PDB entry 2V7W | X-ray diffraction, 1.90 A resolution | chains A and C of the 3 polymer chains in the assembly

Chain A (and C):
Protein: 5'-fluoro-5'-deoxyadenosine synthase
Organism: Streptomyces cattleya
Notes: EC 2.5.1.63; chain C of this document is another copy of the same molecule, construct and numbering; everything in this record applies to it too
Reference sequence: Q70GK9 (Q70GK9_STRCT); residue numbers follow UniProt; this construct covers 1-299
Amino-acid sequence (299 residues; row label = number of the first residue in the row):
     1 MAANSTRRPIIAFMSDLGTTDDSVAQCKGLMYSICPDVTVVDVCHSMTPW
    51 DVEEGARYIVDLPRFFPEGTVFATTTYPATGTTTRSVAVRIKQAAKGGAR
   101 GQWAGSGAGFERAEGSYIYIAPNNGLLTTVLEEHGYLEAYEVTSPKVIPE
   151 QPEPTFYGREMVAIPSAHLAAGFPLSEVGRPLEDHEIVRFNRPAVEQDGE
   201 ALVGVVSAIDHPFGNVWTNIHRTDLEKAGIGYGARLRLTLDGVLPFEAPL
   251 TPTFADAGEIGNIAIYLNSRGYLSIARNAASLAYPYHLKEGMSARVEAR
Not modelled in the structure: 1-7, 299
Construct notes: engineered mutation G158 (Ser in Q70GK9)
Ligand contacts:
  - 5'-fluoro-5'-deoxyadenosine (5FD), molecule 1: D16, L17, W50, T76, Y77, P78, T80, T155, F156, Y157, G158
  - 5'-fluoro-5'-deoxyadenosine (5FD), molecule 2: F213, N215, F254, A276, R277, N278, A279, A280
UniProt features mapped onto this chain:
  - binding site (S-adenosyl-L-methionine): D16, D21 to S23, Y77, D210, N215, S269, R270, R277 to A279
  - mutagenesis: D16 (D16A: Loss of 5'-FDA synthase activity; D16N: Loss of 5'-FDA synthase activity; D16S: Loss of 5'-FDA synthase activity), T80 (T80A: Weak 5'-FDA synthase activity. 2-fold increase of the affinity binding for S-adenosyl-L-methionine and 4-fold decrease of the affinity binding for fluoride ...), F156 (F156A: Weak 5'-FDA synthase activity; F156V: Weak 5'-FDA synthase activity)
From the paper describing this entry:
  - conformationally variable residues (order/disorder transition): K96 to Q102
  - mutagenesis - T80S: unchanged catalytic activity
  - mutagenesis - D16N, T80A (more than 10 fold), F156A, F156V: decreased catalytic activity
  - mutagenesis - D16N: abolished binding to SAM
  - mutagenesis - D16A, D16S: abolished catalytic activity
  - mutagenesis - T80A, T80S: decreased binding to F-

How chain A and chain C interact:
Pairs across the interface (68; chain A residue first):
  I10(A) with Y32(C), hydrophobic
  T39(A) with Y32(C)
  V41(A) with K28(C); Y32(C), hydrophobic
  D42(A) with A25(C)
  V43(A) with D21(C); D22(C); A25(C), hydrophobic
  C44(A) with T19(C); T20(C); D21(C)
  S46(A) with T19(C); T20(C)
  Y58(A) with T20(C), hydrogen bond (side chain-backbone); D21(C); D22(C)
  L62(A) with D22(C)
  F65(A) with Q26(C); G29(C); L30(C), hydrogen bond (backbone-backbone); S33(C), hydrogen bond (backbone-side chain); R159(C)
  F66(A) with A25(C); G29(C); S33(C)
  P67(A) with G29(C); Y32(C); S33(C)
  A104(A) with L30(C)
  G105(A) with L30(C); P149(C); I164(C)
  S106(A) with K146(C); V147(C); I148(C); P149(C); I164(C); H168(C), hydrogen bond
  G107(A) with P145(C), hydrogen bond (backbone-backbone); I148(C), hydrogen bond (backbone-backbone); P149(C); E150(C), hydrogen bond (backbone-backbone)
  A108(A) with E150(C)
  F110(A) with L30(C), hydrophobic; I34(C), hydrophobic
  R112(A) with S33(C), hydrogen bond
  D210(A) with D21(C)
  H211(A) with T20(C)
  P212(A) with D16(C); L17(C); P49(C)
  F213(A) with D16(C); P49(C), hydrophobic; W50(C), hydrophobic
  P252(A) with P154(C); T155(C)
  T253(A) with T80(C), hydrogen bond (side chain-backbone); P154(C), hydrogen bond (side chain-backbone)
  F254(A) with T80(C); T155(C)
  A255(A) with T82(C)
  Y266(A) with T155(C)
  N268(A) with E153(C)
  S269(A) with E153(C); T155(C)
  A279(A) with W50(C)
  A280(A) with W50(C)
  S281(A) with W50(C)
Other interface residues (no listed pair), chain A (37 interface residues in all): R57, R100, W217, L267
Other interface residues (no listed pair), chain C (34 interface residues in all): G18, P78, G81, Q151

Overview:
37 residues of chain A and 34 residues of chain C are in contact, with 10 hydrogen bonds. Polar pairs include
Y58(A)-T20(C), F65(A)-S33(C) and S106(A)-H168(C). Chain A binds 5'-fluoro-5'-deoxyadenosine. The paper reports
that D16N, T80A and F156A of chain A, among others, reduce catalytic activity; conformational variability at
K96(A); 7 substitutions were tested in all.
Chain A and chain C are both 5'-fluoro-5'-deoxyadenosine synthase (Streptomyces cattleya); the structure,
X-ray crystal structure of 5'-fluorodeoxyadenosine synthase s158g mutant complexed with
5'-fluorodeoxyadenosin, was determined by X-ray diffraction together with 2V7T, 2V7U, 2V7V and 2V7X from the
same study.
